Entry 7PBL (electron microscopy, 3.20 A resolution); this record covers chains B and C of the 9 polymer chains in the assembly.

Chain B (and C):
Molecule: Holliday junction ATP-dependent DNA helicase RuvB
Source organism: Streptococcus thermophilus
Notes: EC 3.6.4.12; chain C of this document is another copy of the same molecule, construct and numbering; everything in this record applies to it too
UniProt: A0A2U2MES7 (A0A2U2MES7_STRTR); residues 19-333 here = UniProt positions 19-333
Amino-acid sequence (315 residues; each row starts with the number of its first residue):
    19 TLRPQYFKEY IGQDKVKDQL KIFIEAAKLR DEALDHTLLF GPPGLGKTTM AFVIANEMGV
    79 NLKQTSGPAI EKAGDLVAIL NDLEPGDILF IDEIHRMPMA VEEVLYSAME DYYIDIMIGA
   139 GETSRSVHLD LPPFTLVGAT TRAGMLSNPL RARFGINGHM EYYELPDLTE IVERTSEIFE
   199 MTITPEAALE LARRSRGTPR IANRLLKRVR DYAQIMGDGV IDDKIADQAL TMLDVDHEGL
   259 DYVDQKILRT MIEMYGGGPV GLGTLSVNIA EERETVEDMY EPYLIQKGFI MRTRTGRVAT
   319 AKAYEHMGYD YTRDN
Not modelled in the structure: 331-333 (chain C: 137-140, 332-333)
Metal / ion sites: Mg2+: Thr66 (together with ATP-gamma-S)
Ligand contacts:
  - ATP-gamma-S (AGS; phosphothiophosphoric acid-adenylate ester), molecule 1: Leu20, Arg21, Pro22, Tyr28, Ile29, Pro61, Gly62, Leu63, Gly64, Lys65, Thr66, Thr67, Thr159, Tyr181, Ile189, Pro217, Arg218, Asn221
  - ATP-gamma-S (AGS), molecule 2: Glu128, Pro167, Arg171
From the paper describing this entry:
  - binding site for random DNA sequence: Arg310, Arg312, Arg315
  - binding site for ATP-gamma-S: Arg21, Lys65, Arg171, Arg218
  - Mg2+ coordination: Thr66
  - binding site for the ligand ADP: Arg21

How chain B and chain C interact:
Pairs across the interface (45; chain B residue first):
  Gln37(B) with Met250(C)
  Ile40(B) with Met234(C), hydrophobic; Met250(C), hydrophobic
  Phe41(B) with Arg226(C)
  Glu43(B) with Ile233(C)
  Ala44(B) with Asp229(C); Ile233(C), hydrophobic
  Leu47(B) with Ile233(C), hydrophobic
  Arg48(B) with Arg228(C); Asp229(C), salt bridge; Gln232(C), hydrogen bond
  Asp53(B) with Arg226(C), salt bridge
  Met117(B) with Arg114(C), hydrogen bond
  Glu121(B) with Pro86(C); His113(C), salt bridge; Arg114(C), salt bridge
  Glu128(B) with Arg21(C), salt bridge; Arg218(C), salt bridge
  Asp129(B) with Arg21(C), salt bridge
  Tyr131(B) with Gln82(C), hydrogen bond
  Asp133(B) with Thr83(C); Ser84(C), hydrogen bond
  Met135(B) with Ala87(C); Asp93(C)
  Ser142(B) with Ala96(C)
  Arg143(B) with Asp100(C), salt bridge
  His146(B) with Gln82(C)
  Arg160(B) with Glu292(C), salt bridge
  Gly162(B) with Thr293(C), hydrogen bond (backbone-side chain); Asp296(C)
  Arg169(B) with Asp296(C)
  Ala170(B) with Arg218(C)
  Arg171(B) with Arg218(C)
  Phe172(B) with Arg222(C)
  Gly173(B) with Arg222(C); Arg226(C), hydrogen bond (backbone-side chain)
  His177(B) with Glu289(C), salt bridge
  Glu179(B) with Tyr260(C)
  Gln304(B) with Val285(C); Ala288(C)
  Met309(B) with Met272(C), hydrophobic; Tyr273(C), hydrophobic
  Arg310(B) with Tyr273(C); Thr282(C), hydrogen bond
  Arg312(B) with Thr313(C)
Also at the interface, not in a pair above, chain B (43 interface residues in all): Lys33, Glu50, Phe58, Tyr124, Ser144, Ala161, Met163, Pro167, Ile174, Tyr180, Pro300, Ile303
Also at the interface, not in a pair above, chain C (42 interface residues in all): Pro61, Ile97, Glu111, Arg160, Tyr230, Leu251, Val261, Gly281, Asn286, Met297, Tyr298

Overview:
43 residues of chain B and 42 residues of chain C are in contact, with 7 hydrogen bonds and 10 salt bridges.
Among the polar pairs are Arg48(B)-Asp229(C), Asp53(B)-Arg226(C) and Glu121(B)-His113(C). From the paper: a
binding site for ATP-gamma-S at Arg21(B), Lys65(B) and Arg171(B) among others; a binding site for random DNA
sequence at Arg310(B), Arg312(B) and Arg315(B).
Both chains are Holliday junction ATP-dependent DNA helicase RuvB (Streptococcus thermophilus). Entry 7PBL
(RuvAB branch migration motor complexed to the Holliday junction - RuvB AAA+ state s1 [t2 dataset]) was
determined by electron microscopy, deposited together with 7PBM, 7PBN, 7PBO, 7PBP, 7PBQ, 7PBR and 3 further
entries.
